3T8U - chains A and B; structure by X-ray diffraction, 2.50 A resolution.

# Chain A (and B)
Molecule: Steroid Delta-isomerase
From: Comamonas testosteroni
Notes: EC 5.3.3.1; chain B of this document is another copy of the same molecule, construct and numbering; everything in this record applies to it too
UniProt: P00947 (SDIS_COMTE); numbering as in UniProt (aligned over 1-125)
Amino-acid sequence (125 residues; each row starts with the number of its first residue):
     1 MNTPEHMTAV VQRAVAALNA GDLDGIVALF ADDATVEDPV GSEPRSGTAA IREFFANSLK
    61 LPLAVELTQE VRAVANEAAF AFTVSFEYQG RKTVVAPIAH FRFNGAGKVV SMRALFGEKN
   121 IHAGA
Unresolved in the structure: 124-125 (chain B: 125)
Differences from the reference sequence: engineered mutation Ala-14 (Tyr in P00947), Phe-55 (Tyr in P00947), Ala-99 (Asp in P00947)
Curated features (UniProtKB/Swiss-Prot):
  - active site: Asp-38 (Proton acceptor)
  - mutagenesis: Pro-39 (P39A: Perturbs active site geometry and lowers activity), Phe-116 (F116W: Slightly lower activity at neutral pH. Increased catalytic activity at pH 3.8)

# Chain A / chain B interface
Residue-residue contacts (51):
  Val-40(A) with Val-74(B), hydrophobic; Ala-75(B), hydrophobic; Glu-77(B)
  Thr-68(A) with Gln-69(B), hydrogen bond
  Gln-69(A) with Thr-68(B), hydrogen bond; Gln-69(B); Ala-81(B)
  Glu-70(A) with Lys-119(B); Asn-120(B), hydrogen bond
  Val-71(A) with Asn-120(B), hydrogen bond (backbone-side chain)
  Arg-72(A) with Ala-96(B), hydrogen bond (side chain-backbone); Pro-97(B), hydrogen bond (side chain-backbone); Ile-98(B); Leu-115(B); Asn-120(B)
  Ala-73(A) with Gly-117(B); Asn-120(B)
  Val-74(A) with Val-40(B); Phe-116(B)
  Glu-77(A) with Val-40(B); Arg-113(B), salt bridge; Leu-115(B)
  Ala-79(A) with Ile-98(B); Leu-115(B), hydrophobic
  Phe-80(A) with Ile-98(B)
  Ala-81(A) with Gln-69(B); Arg-72(B)
  Ala-96(A) with Glu-70(B); Arg-72(B), hydrogen bond (backbone-side chain)
  Pro-97(A) with Arg-72(B), hydrogen bond (backbone-side chain)
  Ile-98(A) with Arg-72(B); Ala-79(B), hydrophobic; Phe-80(B)
  His-100(A) with Leu-115(B)
  Arg-113(A) with Glu-77(B), salt bridge
  Leu-115(A) with Arg-72(B); Ala-73(B); Val-74(B), hydrophobic; Glu-77(B); Ala-78(B); Ala-79(B); His-100(B)
  Phe-116(A) with Arg-72(B); Val-74(B)
  Gly-117(A) with Ala-73(B)
  Lys-119(A) with Glu-70(B)
  Asn-120(A) with Glu-70(B), hydrogen bond; Val-71(B), hydrogen bond (side chain-backbone); Arg-72(B); Ala-73(B)
  His-122(A) with Glu-70(B), salt bridge
Other interface residues (no listed pair), chain A (27 interface residues in all): Gly-41, Ala-75, Ala-78, Phe-82
Other interface residues (no listed pair), chain B (25 interface residues in all): Phe-82

# Summary
The interface between chain A and chain B involves 27 residues on one side and 25 on the other, with 10
hydrogen bonds and 3 salt bridges. Among the polar pairs are Glu-77(A)/Arg-113(B), His-122(A)/Glu-70(B) and
Thr-68(A)/Gln-69(B).
Both chains are Steroid Delta-isomerase (Comamonas testosteroni). Entry 3T8U (Crystal structure of ketosteroid
isomerase Y14AY55FD99A from Pseudomonas testosteroni) was determined by X-ray diffraction (same publication as
3T8N).
